Entry 2J9T (X-ray diffraction, 2.70 A resolution); this record covers chain A.

== Chain A ==
Molecule: Membrane antigen
Source organism: Burkholderia pseudomallei
Reference sequence: Q63K37 (Q63K37_BURPS); residue numbers follow UniProt; this construct covers 10-310
Amino-acid sequence (303 residues; row label = number of the first residue in the row):
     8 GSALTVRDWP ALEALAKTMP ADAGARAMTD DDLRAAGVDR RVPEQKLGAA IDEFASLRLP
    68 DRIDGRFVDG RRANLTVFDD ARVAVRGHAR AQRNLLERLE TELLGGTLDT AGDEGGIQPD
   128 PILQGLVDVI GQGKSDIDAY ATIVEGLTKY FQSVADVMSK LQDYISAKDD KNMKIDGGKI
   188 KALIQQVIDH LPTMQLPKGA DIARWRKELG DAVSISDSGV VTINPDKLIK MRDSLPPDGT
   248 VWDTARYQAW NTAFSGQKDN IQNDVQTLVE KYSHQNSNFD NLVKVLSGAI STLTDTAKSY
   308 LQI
Disordered / not traced: 8-34, 112-126, 302-310
Residues lining bound ligands:
  - boric acid (BO3): Lys-167, Leu-168, Tyr-171, Lys-186, Ile-187, Leu-190
  - citrate anion (FLC): Arg-65, Asp-76, Gly-77, Arg-78

== In short ==
Ligands of chain A: boric acid and citrate anion.
Chain A is Membrane antigen (Burkholderia pseudomallei); the structure, BipD of Burkholderia Pseudomallei, was
determined by X-ray diffraction (same publication as 2JAA, 2IXR and 2J0O).
